Entry 8ZWG (electron microscopy, 2.87 A resolution); this record covers chains B and C of the 5 polymer chains in the assembly.

# Chain B
Protein: Guanine nucleotide-binding protein G(i) subunit alpha-1
From: Homo sapiens
UniProt: P63096 (GNAI1_HUMAN); residues 1-354 here = UniProt positions 1-354
Chain sequence (354 residues; row label = number of the first residue in the row):
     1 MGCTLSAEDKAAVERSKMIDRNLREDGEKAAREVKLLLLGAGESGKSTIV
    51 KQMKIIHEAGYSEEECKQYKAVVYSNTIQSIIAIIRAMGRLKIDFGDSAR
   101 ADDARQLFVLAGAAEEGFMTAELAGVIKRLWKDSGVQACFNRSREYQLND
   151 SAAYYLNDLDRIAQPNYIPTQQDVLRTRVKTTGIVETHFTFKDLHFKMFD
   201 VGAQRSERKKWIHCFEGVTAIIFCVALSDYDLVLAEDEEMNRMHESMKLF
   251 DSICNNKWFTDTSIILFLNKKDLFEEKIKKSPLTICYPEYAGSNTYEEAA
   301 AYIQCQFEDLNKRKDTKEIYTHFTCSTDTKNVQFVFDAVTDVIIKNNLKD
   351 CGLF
Disordered / not traced: 1-4, 56-181
Sequence notes: engineered mutation Ala203 (Gly in P63096), Ser326 (Ala in P63096)
UniProt features mapped onto this chain:
  - region: Lys35 to Thr48 (G1 motif), Asp173 to Thr181 (G2 motif), Phe196 to Gly202, Gln204, Arg205 (G3 motif), Ile265 to Asp272 (G4 motif), Thr324, Cys325, Thr327 to Thr329 (G5 motif)
  - binding site (GTP): Glu43 to Thr48, Ser151, Leu175 to Thr181, Asp200 to Gly202, Gln204, Asn269 to Asp272
  - binding site (Mg(2+)): Ser47, Thr181
  - modified residue: Arg178 (ADP-ribosylarginine), Gln204 (Deamidated glutamine), Cys351 (ADP-ribosylcysteine)
  - lipidation: Gly2 (N-myristoyl glycine), Cys3 (S-palmitoyl cysteine)
  - natural variant: Gly40 (G40C: In NEDHISB; G40R: In NEDHISB), Gly45 (G45D: In NEDHISB), Thr48 (T48I: In NEDHISB; T48K: In NEDHISB), Gln52 (Q52P: In NEDHISB), Ser75 (deletion: In NEDHISB; uncertain significance), Gln172 (deletion: In NEDHISB), Asp173 (D173V: In NEDHISB), Glu186 to Phe189 (deletion: In NEDHISB; uncertain significance), Cys224 (C224Y: In NEDHISB), Lys270 (K270N: In NEDHISB; K270R: In NEDHISB), Asp272 (D272G: In NEDHISB), Val332 (V332E: In NEDHISB; uncertain significance)
  - mutagenesis: Gly42 (G42R: Abolishes switch to an activated conformation and dissociation from beta and gamma subunits upon GTP binding. Abolishes interaction with RGS family members), Glu116 (E116L: Enhances interaction (inactive GDP-bound) with RGS14), Gln147 (Q147L: Enhances interaction (inactive GDP-bound) with RGS14), Glu245 (E245L: Enhances interaction (inactive GDP-bound) with RGS14)

# Chain C
Protein: Guanine nucleotide-binding protein G(I)/G(S)/G(T) subunit beta-1
From: Rattus norvegicus
UniProt: P54311 (GBB1_RAT); residue numbers follow UniProt; this construct covers 2-340
Chain sequence (353 residues; row label = number of the first residue in the row; numbers below 1 keep their minus sign (Met-12 is residue -12)):
   -12 MHHHHHHHHGSLLQSELDQLRQEAEQLKNQIRDARKACADATLSQITNNI
    38 DPVGRIQMRTRRTLRGHLAKIYAMHWGTDSRLLVSASQDGKLIIWDSYTT
    88 NKVHAIPLRSSWVMTCAYAPSGNYVACGGLDNICSIYNLKTREGNVRVSR
   138 ELAGHTGYLSCCRFLDDNQIVTSSGDTTCALWDIETGQQTTTFTGHTGDV
   188 MSLSLAPDTRLFVSGACDASAKLWDVREGMCRQTFTGHESDINAICFFPN
   238 GNAFATGSDDATCRLFDLRADQELMTYSHDNIICGITSVSFSKSGRLLLA
   288 GYDDFNCNVWDALKADRAGVLAGHDNRVSCLGVTDDGMAVATGSWDSFLK
   338 IWN
Disordered / not traced: -12 to 1
Sequence notes: initiating methionine (-12); expression tag (-11 to 1)
UniProt features mapped onto this chain:
  - modified residue: Ser2 (N-acetylserine), His266 (Phosphohistidine)

# Interface between chain B and chain C
Contacting residue pairs (49; chain B residue first):
  Ala12(B) - Asn88(C)
  Arg15(B) - Val90(C)  hydrogen bond (side chain-backbone)
  Ser16(B) - Asn88(C)
  Ser16(B) - Lys89(C)  hydrogen bond (side chain-backbone)
  Ile19(B) - Lys89(C)
  Ile19(B) - Ala92(C)  hydrophobic
  Asp20(B) - Lys89(C)  salt bridge
  Leu23(B) - Gly53(C)
  Leu23(B) - Leu55(C)
  Leu23(B) - Lys78(C)
  Leu23(B) - Ile80(C)  hydrophobic
  Leu23(B) - Lys89(C)
  Asp26(B) - Lys78(C)  salt bridge
  Gly27(B) - Leu55(C)
  Thr182(B) - Asp118(C)
  Thr182(B) - Asn119(C)
  Gly183(B) - Leu117(C)
  Gly183(B) - Asp118(C)
  Gly183(B) - Asn119(C)
  Ile184(B) - Leu117(C)  hydrophobic
  Glu186(B) - Trp99(C)  hydrogen bond
  Phe199(B) - Trp99(C)
  Gln204(B) - Leu117(C)  hydrogen bond (side chain-backbone)
  Gln204(B) - Asn119(C)
  Gln204(B) - Tyr145(C)  hydrogen bond (side chain-backbone)
  Ser206(B) - Tyr145(C)
  Ser206(B) - Gly162(C)
  Ser206(B) - Asp186(C)
  Glu207(B) - Cys204(C)  hydrogen bond
  Glu207(B) - Asp228(C)
  Lys209(B) - Asp228(C)  salt bridge
  Lys210(B) - Tyr145(C)
  Lys210(B) - Cys204(C)
  Lys210(B) - Asp228(C)  salt bridge
  Lys210(B) - Asn230(C)  hydrogen bond
  Lys210(B) - Asp246(C)  salt bridge
  Trp211(B) - Leu117(C)  hydrophobic
  Trp211(B) - Tyr145(C)
  His213(B) - Lys57(C)
  His213(B) - Tyr59(C)  hydrogen bond
  His213(B) - Trp332(C)
  Cys214(B) - Tyr59(C)  hydrogen bond
  Cys214(B) - Trp99(C)
  Cys214(B) - Met101(C)  hydrophobic
  Phe215(B) - Trp99(C)  hydrophobic
  Phe215(B) - Leu117(C)  hydrophobic
  Glu216(B) - Lys57(C)  salt bridge
  Trp258(B) - Arg314(C)
  Trp258(B) - Trp332(C)  hydrophobic
Also at the interface, not in a pair above, chain B (28 interface residues in all): Asp9, Val13, Ala203, Lys257
Also at the interface, not in a pair above, chain C (30 interface residues in all): Gln75, His91, Ser98, Thr143, Gly144, Asp163

# Overview
Chain B and chain C form an interface of 28 and 30 residues respectively, with 9 hydrogen bonds and 6 salt
bridges. Polar pairs include Asp20(B)-Lys89(C), Asp26(B)-Lys78(C) and Lys209(B)-Asp228(C).
Chain B is Guanine nucleotide-binding protein G(i) subunit alpha-1 (Homo sapiens) and chain C is Guanine
nucleotide-binding protein G(I)/G(S)/G(T) subunit beta-1 (Rattus norvegicus); the structure, cryoEM structure
of JR14a bound C3aR-Gi complex, was determined by electron microscopy.
